PDB entry 9JO2 | electron microscopy, 3.00 A resolution | chains G and J of the 11 polymer chains in the assembly

# Chain G
Molecule: Histone H2A
Organism: Xenopus laevis
UniProtKB: Q6AZJ8 (Q6AZJ8_XENLA); residues 1-129 here correspond to UniProt positions 2-130 (UniProt number = residue number + 1)
Amino-acid sequence (129 residues; numbered 1 to 129; the number before each row is that of its first residue):
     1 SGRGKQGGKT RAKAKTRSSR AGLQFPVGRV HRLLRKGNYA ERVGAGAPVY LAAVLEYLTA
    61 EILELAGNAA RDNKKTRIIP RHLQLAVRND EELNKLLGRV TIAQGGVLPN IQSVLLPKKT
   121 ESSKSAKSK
Disordered / not traced: 1-11, 119-129

# Chain J
Molecule: 146-nt DNA strand
Organism: Escherichia coli K-12
Sequence (146 nucleotides; row label = number of the first residue in the row):
     1 ATCGGATGTA TATATCTGAC ACGTGCCTGG AGACTAGGGA GTAATCCCCT TGGCGGTTAA
    61 AACGCGGGGG ACAGCGCGTA CGTGCGTTTA AGCGGTGCTA GAGCTGTCTA CGACCAATTG
   121 AGCGGCCTCG GCACCGGGAT TCTCGA

# How chain G and chain J interact
Residue-residue contacts (15):
  Lys-13(G) with DG120(J), phosphate contact
  Arg-29(G) with DG122(J), phosphate contact; DC123(J), salt bridge to the phosphate
  Glu-41(G) with DA113(J), phosphate contact
  Arg-42(G) with DG112(J), hydrogen bond to the sugar; DA113(J), phosphate contact
  Val-43(G) with DG112(J), sugar contact; DA113(J), hydrogen bond to the phosphate
  Gly-44(G) with DG112(J), sugar contact
  Ala-45(G) with DG112(J), phosphate contact
  Lys-75(G) with DC132(J), phosphate contact
  Thr-76(G) with DG131(J), hydrogen bond to the phosphate; DC132(J), hydrogen bond to the phosphate
  Arg-77(G) with DG131(J), sugar contact; DC132(J), hydrogen bond to the phosphate
Interface residues without a listed pair, chain G (11 interface residues in all): Pro-26
Interface residues without a listed pair, chain J (8 interface residues in all): DA133

# Summary
Chain G and chain J form an interface of 11 and 8 residues respectively; the contacts include 5 hydrogen bonds
and 1 salt bridge. Polar pairs include Arg-42(G)/DG112(J), Val-43(G)/DA113(J) and Thr-76(G)/DG131(J).
Chain G is Histone H2A (Xenopus laevis) and chain J is a 146-nt DNA strand (Escherichia coli K-12); the
structure, Structure of isw1-nucleosome complex in Apo* state, was determined by electron microscopy together
with 9JNT, 9JNU, 9JNV, 9JO5, 9LIU and 9LJ2 from the same study.
